6T7E - chains A and C; structure by X-ray diffraction, 2.45 A resolution.

Chain A (and C):
Protein: Periplasmic divalent cation tolerance protein
From: Nostoc sp. (strain PCC 7120 / SAG 25.82 / UTEX 2576)
Notes: chain C of this document is another copy of the same molecule, construct and numbering; everything in this record applies to it too
UniProt: Q8YL42 (Q8YL42_NOSS1); numbering as in UniProt (aligned over 1-104)
Chain sequence (114 residues; row label = number of the first residue in the row):
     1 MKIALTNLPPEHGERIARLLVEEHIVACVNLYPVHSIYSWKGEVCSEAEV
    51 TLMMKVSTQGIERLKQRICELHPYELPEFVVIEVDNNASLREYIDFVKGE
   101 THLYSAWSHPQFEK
Unresolved in the structure: 103-114
Construct notes: expression tag (105-114)

How chain A and chain C interact:
Contacting residue pairs (4):
  P10(A) - E14(C)
  E14(A) - P10(C)
  R18(A) - E11(C)  salt bridge
  P33(A) - P33(C)  hydrophobic
Other interface residues (no listed pair), chain A (5 interface residues in all): E11
Other interface residues (no listed pair), chain C (5 interface residues in all): R18

Overview:
Chain A and chain C each contribute 5 residues to their interface, with 1 salt bridge. Its one salt-bridged
contact is R18(A)-E11(C).
Both chains are Periplasmic divalent cation tolerance protein (Nostoc sp. (strain PCC 7120 / SAG 25.82 / UTEX
2576)). Entry 6T7E (PII-like protein CutA from Nostoc sp. PCC7120 in complex with MES) was determined by X-ray
diffraction, deposited together with 6T76, 6GDU, 6GDV, 6GDW and 6GDX.
